PDB entry 9JR3 | electron microscopy, 2.80 A resolution | chains B and G of the 6 polymer chains in the assembly

[Chain B]
Protein: Guanine nucleotide-binding protein G(I)/G(S)/G(T) subunit beta-1
Organism: Rattus rattus
UniProt: P54311 (GBB1_RAT); residues 2-340 here = UniProt positions 2-340
Amino-acid sequence (344 residues; row label = number of the first residue in the row; numbers below 1 keep their minus sign (Gly-3 is residue -3)):
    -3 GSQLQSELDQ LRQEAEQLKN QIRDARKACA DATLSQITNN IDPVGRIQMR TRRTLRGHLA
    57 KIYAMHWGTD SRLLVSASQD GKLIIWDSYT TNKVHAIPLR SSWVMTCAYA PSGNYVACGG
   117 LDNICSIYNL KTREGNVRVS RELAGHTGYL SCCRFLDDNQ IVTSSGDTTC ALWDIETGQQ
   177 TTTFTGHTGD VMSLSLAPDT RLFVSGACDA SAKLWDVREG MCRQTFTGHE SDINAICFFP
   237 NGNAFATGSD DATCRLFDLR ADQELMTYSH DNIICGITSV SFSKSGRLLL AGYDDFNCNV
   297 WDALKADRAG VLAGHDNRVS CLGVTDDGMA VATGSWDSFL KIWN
Not modelled in the structure: -3 to 3
Sequence notes: expression tag (-3 to 1)

[Chain G]
Protein: Guanine nucleotide-binding protein G(I)/G(S)/G(O) subunit gamma-2
Organism: Bos taurus
UniProt: P63212 (GBG2_BOVIN); numbering as in UniProt (aligned over 1-67)
Amino-acid sequence (68 residues; row label = number of the first residue in the row):
     1 MASNNTASIA QARKLVEQLK MEANIDRIKV SKAAADLMAY CEAHAKEDPL LTPVPASENP
    61 FREKKFFS
Not modelled in the structure: 1-10, 62-68
Sequence notes: expression tag (68)

[How chain B and chain G interact]
Pairs across the interface (80; chain B residue first):
  Leu7(B) - Ala12(G)  hydrophobic
  Leu7(B) - Val16(G)
  Ala11(B) - Val16(G)  hydrophobic
  Leu14(B) - Val16(G)
  Leu14(B) - Lys20(G)
  Leu14(B) - Ala23(G)  hydrophobic
  Ile18(B) - Leu19(G)  hydrophobic
  Ile18(B) - Ala23(G)  hydrophobic
  Arg22(B) - Glu22(G)  salt bridge
  Ala24(B) - Lys29(G)  hydrogen bond (backbone-side chain)
  Cys25(B) - Ile28(G)
  Cys25(B) - Lys29(G)
  Cys25(B) - Val30(G)  hydrogen bond (backbone-backbone)
  Ala26(B) - Val30(G)  hydrophobic
  Asp27(B) - Lys29(G)
  Asp27(B) - Val30(G)
  Asp27(B) - Ser31(G)  hydrogen bond
  Leu30(B) - Ala34(G)  hydrophobic
  Ile33(B) - Met38(G)  hydrophobic
  Thr34(B) - Met38(G)
  Val40(B) - Leu51(G)  hydrophobic
  Ile43(B) - Leu50(G)
  Met45(B) - Leu50(G)
  Arg48(B) - Phe61(G)
  Arg49(B) - Pro60(G)
  Arg49(B) - Phe61(G)
  Ser84(B) - Phe61(G)
  Tyr85(B) - Pro60(G)
  Cys218(B) - Gln18(G)
  Gln220(B) - Glu22(G)
  Thr221(B) - Glu22(G)  hydrogen bond (backbone-side chain)
  Phe235(B) - Leu37(G)
  Phe235(B) - Tyr40(G)  hydrophobic
  Phe235(B) - Cys41(G)  hydrophobic
  Pro236(B) - Tyr40(G)  hydrophobic
  Asn237(B) - Asp36(G)
  Asn237(B) - Tyr40(G)
  Asn239(B) - Leu37(G)
  Ala240(B) - Leu37(G)  hydrophobic
  Leu252(B) - Leu37(G)  hydrophobic
  Asp254(B) - Ala33(G)
  Asp254(B) - Leu37(G)
  Arg256(B) - Arg27(G)
  Arg256(B) - Ile28(G)  hydrogen bond (backbone-backbone)
  Arg256(B) - Asp36(G)  salt bridge
  Ala257(B) - Arg27(G)
  Ala257(B) - Ile28(G)
  Ala257(B) - Val30(G)  hydrophobic
  Ala257(B) - Ala33(G)  hydrophobic
  Asp258(B) - Ile25(G)
  Asp258(B) - Arg27(G)  salt bridge
  Gln259(B) - Val30(G)
  Leu261(B) - Val30(G)  hydrophobic
  Leu261(B) - Ala34(G)  hydrophobic
  Lys280(B) - His44(G)
  Lys280(B) - Glu47(G)
  Lys280(B) - Asp48(G)
  Ser281(B) - Cys41(G)  hydrogen bond (side chain-backbone)
  Ser281(B) - His44(G)
  Ser281(B) - Ala45(G)
  Ser281(B) - Asp48(G)
  Gly282(B) - Cys41(G)  hydrogen bond (backbone-side chain)
  Arg283(B) - Cys41(G)  hydrogen bond (backbone-side chain)
  Leu284(B) - Leu50(G)
  Leu284(B) - Leu51(G)  hydrophobic
  Val320(B) - Leu50(G)  hydrophobic
  Asp323(B) - Glu47(G)
  Asp323(B) - Pro49(G)
  Gly324(B) - Asp48(G)
  Gly324(B) - Pro49(G)
  Gly324(B) - Leu50(G)  hydrogen bond (backbone-backbone)
  Met325(B) - Pro49(G)  hydrophobic
  Met325(B) - Asn59(G)
  Met325(B) - Pro60(G)
  Ala326(B) - Leu50(G)
  Ala326(B) - Phe61(G)  hydrophobic
  Val327(B) - Leu50(G)
  Ile338(B) - Phe61(G)  hydrophobic
  Asn340(B) - Leu50(G)
  Asn340(B) - Asn59(G)
Also at the interface, not in a pair above, chain B (56 interface residues in all): Lys15, Ala28, Trp63, Lys209, Arg219, Ser279, Leu286, Leu300, Trp339
Also at the interface, not in a pair above, chain G (31 interface residues in all): Val54

[In short]
Chain B and chain G form an interface of 56 and 31 residues respectively, with 9 hydrogen bonds and 3 salt
bridges. Among the polar pairs are Arg22(B)-Glu22(G), Arg256(B)-Asp36(G) and Asp258(B)-Arg27(G).
Here chain B is Guanine nucleotide-binding protein G(I)/G(S)/G(T) subunit beta-1 (Rattus rattus) and chain G
is Guanine nucleotide-binding protein G(I)/G(S)/G(O) subunit gamma-2 (Bos taurus). Entry 9JR3 (Cryo-EM
structure of PTH-PTH1R-Gq (tilted state)) was determined by electron microscopy (same publication as 9JR2).
